8S9X - chains E and F of the 7 polymer chains in the assembly; structure by electron microscopy, 3.44 A resolution.

Chain E:
Molecule: TIGR03986 family CRISPR-associated RAMP protein
From: Synechocystis sp. PCC 6803
Reference sequence: Q6ZED5 (Q6ZED5_SYNY3); residues 1-795 here = UniProt positions 1-795
Sequence (795 residues; each row starts with the number of its first residue):
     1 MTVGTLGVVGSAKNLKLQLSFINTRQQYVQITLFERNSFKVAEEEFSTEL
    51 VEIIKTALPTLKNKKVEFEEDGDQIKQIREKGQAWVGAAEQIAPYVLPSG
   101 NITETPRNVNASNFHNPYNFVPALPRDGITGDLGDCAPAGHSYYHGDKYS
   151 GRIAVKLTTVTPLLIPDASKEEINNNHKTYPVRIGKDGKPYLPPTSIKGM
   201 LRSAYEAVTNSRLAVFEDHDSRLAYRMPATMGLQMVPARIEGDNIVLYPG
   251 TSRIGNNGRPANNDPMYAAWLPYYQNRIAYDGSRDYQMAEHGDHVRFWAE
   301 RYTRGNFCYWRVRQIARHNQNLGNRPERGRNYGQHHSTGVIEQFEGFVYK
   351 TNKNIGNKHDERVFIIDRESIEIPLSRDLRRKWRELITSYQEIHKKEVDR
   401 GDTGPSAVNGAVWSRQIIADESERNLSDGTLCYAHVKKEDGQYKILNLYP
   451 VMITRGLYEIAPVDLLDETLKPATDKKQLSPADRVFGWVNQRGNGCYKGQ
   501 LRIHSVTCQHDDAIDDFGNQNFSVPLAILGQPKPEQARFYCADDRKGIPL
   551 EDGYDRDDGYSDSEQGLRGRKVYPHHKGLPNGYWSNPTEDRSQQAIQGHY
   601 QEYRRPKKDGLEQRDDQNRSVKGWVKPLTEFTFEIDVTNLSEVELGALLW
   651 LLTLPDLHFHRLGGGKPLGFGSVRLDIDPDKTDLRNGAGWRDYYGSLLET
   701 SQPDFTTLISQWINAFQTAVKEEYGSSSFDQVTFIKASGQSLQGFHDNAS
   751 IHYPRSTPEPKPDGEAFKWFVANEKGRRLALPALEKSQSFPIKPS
Unresolved in the structure: 1-111, 281-286

Chain F:
Molecule: Crispr RNA
From: Synechocystis sp. PCC 6803
Sequence (37 nucleotides; each row starts with the number of its first residue):
     1 ACUGAAACUGUAGUAGAACCAAUCGGGGUCGUCAAUA

Chain E / chain F interface:
Pairs across the interface (102; chain E residue first):
  Tyr118(E) - C30(F)  phosphate contact
  Tyr118(E) - G31(F)  hydrogen bond to the phosphate
  Pro166(E) - G27(F)  sugar contact
  Pro166(E) - G28(F)  phosphate contact
  Ala168(E) - G27(F)  base contact
  Thr195(E) - G26(F)  sugar contact
  Thr195(E) - G27(F)  hydrogen bond to the phosphate
  Ser196(E) - G26(F)  hydrogen bond to the phosphate
  Ser196(E) - G27(F)  hydrogen bond to the phosphate
  Lys198(E) - G25(F)  salt bridge to the phosphate
  Gly199(E) - G26(F)  sugar contact
  Arg202(E) - C24(F)  hydrogen bond to the phosphate
  Arg202(E) - G25(F)  salt bridge to the phosphate
  Ser203(E) - G26(F)  base contact
  Arg226(E) - C33(F)  base contact
  Arg226(E) - A34(F)  salt bridge to the phosphate
  Arg226(E) - A35(F)  salt bridge to the phosphate
  Ala229(E) - A35(F)  base contact
  Leu233(E) - U36(F)  base contact
  Leu233(E) - A37(F)  base contact
  Met266(E) - A37(F)  base contact
  Trp270(E) - A37(F)  base contact
  Arg304(E) - A37(F)  hydrogen bond to the sugar
  Phe307(E) - A37(F)  base contact
  His335(E) - A37(F)  sugar contact
  Thr351(E) - U36(F)  phosphate contact
  Asn354(E) - A34(F)  hydrogen bond to the sugar
  Asn354(E) - A35(F)  sugar contact
  Asn354(E) - U36(F)  phosphate contact
  Ile355(E) - A34(F)  base contact
  Ile355(E) - A35(F)  sugar contact
  Ile355(E) - U36(F)  sugar contact
  Asn357(E) - A37(F)  sugar contact
  Lys358(E) - U36(F)  salt bridge to the phosphate
  Lys358(E) - A37(F)  phosphate contact
  His359(E) - A37(F)  hydrogen bond to the phosphate
  Asp360(E) - A37(F)  hydrogen bond to the phosphate
  Arg362(E) - A37(F)  salt bridge to the phosphate
  Tyr390(E) - A34(F)  phosphate contact
  Tyr390(E) - A35(F)  hydrogen bond to the phosphate
  His394(E) - C33(F)  hydrogen bond to the phosphate
  His394(E) - A34(F)  salt bridge to the phosphate
  Pro405(E) - A34(F)  sugar contact
  Ala407(E) - C33(F)  base contact
  Ser414(E) - A34(F)  phosphate contact
  Ser414(E) - A35(F)  hydrogen bond to the phosphate
  Gln416(E) - A35(F)  hydrogen bond to the phosphate
  Val451(E) - A35(F)  phosphate contact
  Val451(E) - U36(F)  phosphate contact
  Met452(E) - A35(F)  sugar contact
  Met452(E) - U36(F)  hydrogen bond to the phosphate
  Ile453(E) - A35(F)  hydrogen bond to the sugar
  Arg455(E) - C33(F)  salt bridge to the phosphate
  Arg455(E) - A34(F)  salt bridge to the phosphate
  Phe486(E) - C24(F)  sugar contact
  Gly487(E) - C24(F)  sugar contact
  Trp488(E) - U23(F)  sugar contact
  Trp488(E) - C24(F)  sugar contact
  Val489(E) - C24(F)  sugar contact
  Cys496(E) - U23(F)  base contact
  Tyr497(E) - U23(F)  hydrogen bond to the sugar
  Lys498(E) - U23(F)  hydrogen bond to the sugar
  Lys498(E) - C24(F)  phosphate contact
  Gly499(E) - U23(F)  phosphate contact
  Gly499(E) - C24(F)  hydrogen bond to the phosphate
  Ile528(E) - C30(F)  base contact
  Leu529(E) - U29(F)  hydrogen bond to the base
  Gly530(E) - U29(F)  hydrogen bond to the sugar
  Gly530(E) - C30(F)  sugar contact
  Gln531(E) - U29(F)  hydrogen bond to the base
  Gln531(E) - C30(F)  sugar contact
  Pro532(E) - U29(F)  phosphate contact
  Pro532(E) - C30(F)  phosphate contact
  Lys533(E) - C30(F)  hydrogen bond to the base
  Lys533(E) - G31(F)  hydrogen bond to the phosphate
  Lys533(E) - U32(F)  sugar contact
  Gln536(E) - U32(F)  hydrogen bond to the phosphate
  Tyr540(E) - C30(F)  phosphate contact
  Tyr540(E) - G31(F)  hydrogen bond to the phosphate
  Arg556(E) - U32(F)  salt bridge to the phosphate
  Lys571(E) - C30(F)  salt bridge to the phosphate
  Tyr573(E) - U29(F)  sugar contact
  Tyr573(E) - C30(F)  hydrogen bond to the phosphate
  Arg619(E) - G27(F)  sugar contact
  Arg619(E) - G28(F)  salt bridge to the phosphate
  Arg619(E) - U29(F)  hydrogen bond to the base
  Gly663(E) - G26(F)  base contact
  Gly663(E) - G28(F)  phosphate contact
  Gly664(E) - G28(F)  hydrogen bond to the phosphate
  Gly664(E) - U29(F)  phosphate contact
  Gly665(E) - U29(F)  hydrogen bond to the phosphate
  Lys666(E) - G26(F)  base contact
  Lys666(E) - G28(F)  hydrogen bond to the phosphate
  Lys666(E) - U29(F)  salt bridge to the phosphate
  Pro667(E) - U29(F)  phosphate contact
  Tyr753(E) - U29(F)  sugar contact
  Tyr753(E) - C30(F)  hydrogen bond to the phosphate
  Gly764(E) - G31(F)  base contact
  Ala766(E) - G31(F)  base contact
  Phe767(E) - G31(F)  sugar contact
  Phe770(E) - G31(F)  sugar contact
  Val771(E) - U32(F)  base contact
Interface residues without a listed pair, chain E (76 interface residues in all): Leu164, Pro193, Met200, Val215, Val408, Tyr433, Pro534, Glu535, Arg661, Leu662
Interface residues without a listed pair, chain F (16 interface residues in all): C20

Summary:
The interface between chain E and chain F involves 76 residues on one side and 16 on the other, with 31
hydrogen bonds and 13 salt bridges. Polar contacts include Leu529(E)-U29(F), Gln531(E)-U29(F) and
Lys533(E)-C30(F).
Chain E is TIGR03986 family CRISPR-associated RAMP protein and chain F is Crispr RNA, both from Synechocystis
sp. PCC 6803; the structure, CRISPR-Cas type III-D effector complex bound to self-target RNA in a
post-cleavage state, was determined by electron microscopy together with 8S9T, 8S9U and 8S9V from the same
study.
